Entry 2XQH (X-ray diffraction, 1.99 A resolution); this record covers chain A.

Chain A:
Protein: Immunoglobulin-binding protein eibd
From: Escherichia coli
Notes: fragment: immunoglobulin-binding domain, residues 160-418
UniProt: Q9MCI8 (Q9MCI8_9CAUD); residues 160-418 here = UniProt positions 160-418
Chain sequence (281 residues; numbered 138 to 418; the number before each row is that of its first residue):
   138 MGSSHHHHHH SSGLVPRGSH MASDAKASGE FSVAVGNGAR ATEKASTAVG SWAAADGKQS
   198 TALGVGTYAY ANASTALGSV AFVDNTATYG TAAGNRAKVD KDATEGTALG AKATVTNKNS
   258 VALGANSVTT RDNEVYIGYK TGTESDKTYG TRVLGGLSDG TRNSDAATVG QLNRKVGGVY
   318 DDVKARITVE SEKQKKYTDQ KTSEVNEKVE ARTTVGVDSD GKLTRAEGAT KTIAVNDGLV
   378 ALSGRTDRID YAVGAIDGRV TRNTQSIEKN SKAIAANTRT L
Not modelled in the structure: 138-159, 418
Sequence notes: expression tag (138-159)
Curated features (UniProtKB/Swiss-Prot):
  - region: Thr288 to Ala303 (Neck), Glu329 to Glu344 (Required to bind IgA), Thr350 to Gly375 (Saddle domain), Asp384 to Leu418 (Required to bind IgG)
  - mutagenesis: Lys332 to Tyr334 (Loss of IgA binding by fragment 161-418, no change in IgG binding), Asp387 to Tyr388 (2-fold decreased affinity for IgA, at least 5-fold decreased affinity for IgG by fragment 161-418), Thr415 to Thr417 (5-fold decreased affinity for IgA, 4-fold decreased affinity for IgG by fragment 161-418)
Reported in the primary citation:
  - binding site for chloride ion: Asn407
  - mutagenesis - K332A/K333A/Y334A: abolished binding to IgA
  - mutagenesis - D387A/Y388A: decreased binding to IgG
  - mutagenesis - D387A/Y388A: unchanged binding to IgA

In short:
UniProt lists 8 mutagenesis sites. From the paper: a binding site for chloride ion at Asn407;
K332A/K333A/Y334A abolish binding to IgA.
Chain A is Immunoglobulin-binding protein eibd (Escherichia coli); the structure, Crystal structure of an
immunoglobulin-binding fragment of the trimeric autotransporter adhesin EibD, was determined by X-ray
diffraction, deposited together with 2XZR.
